1LO5 - chains B and C of the 4 polymer chains in the assembly; structure by X-ray diffraction, 3.20 A resolution.

# Chain B
Protein: HLA class II histocompatibility antigen, DR-1 beta chain
Source organism: Homo sapiens
Notes: fragment: extracellular domain
UniProt: P04229 (2B11_HUMAN); residues 1-190 here correspond to UniProt positions 30-219 (UniProt number = residue number + 29)
Chain sequence (190 residues; each row starts with the number of its first residue):
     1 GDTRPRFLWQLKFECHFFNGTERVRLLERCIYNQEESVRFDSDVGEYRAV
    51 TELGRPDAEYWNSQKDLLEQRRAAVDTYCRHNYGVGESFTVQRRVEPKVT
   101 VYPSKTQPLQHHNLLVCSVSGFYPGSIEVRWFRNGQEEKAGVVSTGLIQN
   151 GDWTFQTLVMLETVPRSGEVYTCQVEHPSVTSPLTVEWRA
Not modelled in the structure: 1-2
Disulfides: C15-C79, C117-C173

# Chain C
Protein: Hemagglutinin peptide
Chain sequence (13 residues; each row starts with the number of its first residue):
   306 PKYVKQNTLKLAT

# Interface between chain B and chain C
Pairs across the interface (29; chain B residue first):
  W9(B) with L316(C), hydrophobic
  L11(B) with T313(C)
  F13(B) with Q311(C); N312(C)
  Y47(B) with L314(C)
  P56(B) with A317(C), hydrophobic
  D57(B) with L316(C); A317(C), hydrogen bond (side chain-backbone)
  Y60(B) with L316(C); A317(C), hydrophobic
  W61(B) with L314(C); K315(C); L316(C), hydrophobic
  L67(B) with L314(C), hydrophobic
  Q70(B) with Q311(C)
  R71(B) with N312(C), hydrogen bond (side chain-backbone); L314(C)
  Y78(B) with V309(C); K310(C); Q311(C)
  H81(B) with K307(C), hydrogen bond (side chain-backbone); V309(C)
  N82(B) with Y308(C); V309(C), hydrogen bond (side chain-backbone)
  V85(B) with P306(C); K307(C); Y308(C), hydrophobic
  G86(B) with Y308(C)
  F89(B) with Y308(C)
Also at the interface, not in a pair above, chain B (19 interface residues in all): A74, T77
Also at the interface, not in a pair above, chain C (13 interface residues in all): T318

# Overview
The interface between chain B and chain C involves 19 residues on one side and 13 on the other, with 4
hydrogen bonds. Among the polar pairs are D57(B)-A317(C), R71(B)-N312(C) and H81(B)-K307(C).
Chain B is HLA class II histocompatibility antigen, DR-1 beta chain (Homo sapiens) and chain C is
Hemagglutinin peptide; the structure, Crystal structure of the D227A variant of Staphylococcal enterotoxin A
in complex with human MHC class ..., was determined by X-ray diffraction.
